3BDM - chains R and S of the 28 polymer chains in the assembly; structure by X-ray diffraction, 2.70 A resolution.

[Chain R]
Molecule: Proteasome component PUP2
Organism: Saccharomyces cerevisiae
Notes: EC 3.4.25.1
UniProt: P32379 (PSA5_YEAST); the construct lacks a stretch of the UniProt sequence and is renumbered around it, so the offset changes along the chain: 1-123 = UniProt 1-123; 125-144 = UniProt 131-150; 145-180 = UniProt 152-187; 184-202 = UniProt 191-209; 3 more segments
Amino-acid sequence (260 residues; row label = number of the first residue in the row; note: 7 numbers in that range are skipped by the numbering (no residue carries them; nothing is unmodelled there); a row labelled like 12A-12G holds insertion residues (12A, then the next letters in order)):
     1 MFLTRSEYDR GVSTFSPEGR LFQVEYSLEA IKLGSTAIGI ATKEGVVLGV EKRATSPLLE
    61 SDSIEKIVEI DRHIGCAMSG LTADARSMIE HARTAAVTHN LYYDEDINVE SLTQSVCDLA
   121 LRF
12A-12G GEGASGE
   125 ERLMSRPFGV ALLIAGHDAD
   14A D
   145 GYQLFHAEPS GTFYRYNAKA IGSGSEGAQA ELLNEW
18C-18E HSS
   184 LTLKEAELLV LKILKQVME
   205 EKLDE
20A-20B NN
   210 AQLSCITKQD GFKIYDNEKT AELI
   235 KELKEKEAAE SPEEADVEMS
Disordered / not traced: 1-8, 245-254

[Chain S]
Molecule: Proteasome component PRE5
Organism: Saccharomyces cerevisiae
Notes: EC 3.4.25.1
UniProt: P40302 (PSA1_YEAST); the construct has insertions or renumbered stretches relative to UniProt, so the offset changes along the chain: 3-60 = UniProt 1-58; 63-180 = UniProt 59-176; 183-204 = UniProt 183-204; 210-233 = UniProt 211-234
Amino-acid sequence (234 residues; row label = number of the first residue in the row; note: 7 numbers in that range are skipped by the numbering (no residue carries them; nothing is unmodelled there); a row labelled like 18A-18F holds insertion residues (18A, then the next letters in order)):
     3 MFRNNYDGDT VTFSPTGRLF QVEYALEAIK QGSVTVGLRS NTHAVLVALK RNADELSS
    63 YQKKIIKCDE HMGLSLAGLA PDARVLSNYL RQQCNYSSLV FNRKLAVERA GHLLCDKAQK
   123 NTQSYGGRPY GVGLLIIGYD KSGAHLLEFQ PSGNVTELYG TAIGARSQGA KTYLERTL
18A-18F DTFIKI
   183 DGNPDELIKA GVEAISQSLR DE
   206 SL
 2B-2E TVDN
   210 LSIAIVGKDT PFTIYDGEAV AKYI
Disordered / not traced: 3
Swiss-Prot annotation at these positions:
  - modified residue: Ser16 (Phosphoserine)
  - cross-link: Lys191 (Glycyl lysine isopeptide (Lys-Gly) (interchain with G-Cter in ubiquitin))

[Interface between chain R and chain S]
Contacting residue pairs (51):
  Gly12C(R) - Tyr127(S)
  Gly12C(R) - Gly128(S)
  Gly12C(R) - Gly129(S)
  Ala12D(R) - Gly128(S)  hydrogen bond (backbone-backbone)
  Ala12D(R) - Gly129(S)
  Ser12E(R) - Asn123(S)  hydrogen bond (backbone-side chain)
  Ser12E(R) - Gly129(S)
  Ser13(R) - Gly128(S)
  Ser13(R) - Arg130(S)
  Thr14(R) - Gly10(S)
  Thr14(R) - Gln23(S)
  Phe15(R) - Gln23(S)  hydrogen bond (backbone-side chain)
  Phe15(R) - Tyr26(S)
  Phe15(R) - Arg130(S)
  Phe15(R) - Pro131(S)
  Ser16(R) - Tyr26(S)
  Pro17(R) - Arg5(S)
  Pro17(R) - Tyr26(S)
  Pro17(R) - Glu29(S)
  Glu18(R) - Glu29(S)
  Glu18(R) - Gln33(S)  hydrogen bond (backbone-side chain)
  Gly19(R) - Tyr26(S)
  Gly19(R) - Ala30(S)
  Arg20(R) - Gln33(S)  hydrogen bond
  Leu21(R) - Arg130(S)
  Gln114(R) - Arg86(S)  hydrogen bond
  Asp118(R) - Arg86(S)  salt bridge
  Leu121(R) - Pro83(S)  hydrophobic
  Leu121(R) - Asp84(S)
  Leu121(R) - Arg130(S)
  Ser154(R) - Pro83(S)
  Gly155(R) - Pro83(S)
  Thr156(R) - Pro83(S)
  Phe157(R) - Gln64(S)
  Tyr158(R) - Ala55(S)
  Tyr158(R) - Ser60(S)
  Tyr158(R) - Gln64(S)
  Arg159(R) - Leu58(S)
  Arg159(R) - Ser59(S)
  Arg159(R) - Ser60(S)  hydrogen bond (backbone-backbone)
  Tyr160(R) - Ala55(S)
  Tyr160(R) - Asp56(S)
  Tyr160(R) - Leu58(S)
  Tyr160(R) - Ser59(S)
  Asn161(R) - Leu58(S)  hydrogen bond (backbone-backbone)
  Ala162(R) - Leu58(S)  hydrophobic
  Gln173(R) - Asp56(S)  hydrogen bond
  Gln173(R) - Leu58(S)
  Leu176(R) - Leu58(S)
  Leu177(R) - Asp56(S)
  Leu177(R) - Leu58(S)  hydrophobic
Interface residues without a listed pair, chain R (31 interface residues in all): Arg10, Gly11, Gly12F, Trp180
Interface residues without a listed pair, chain S (33 interface residues in all): Asp9, Ala27, Arg53, Asn54, Glu57, Lys65, Leu81, Ala82, Lys122, Ser126, Gly133

[Overview]
31 residues of chain R and 33 residues of chain S are in contact; the contacts include 9 hydrogen bonds and 1
salt bridge. Polar contacts include Asp118(R)-Arg86(S), Ser12E(R)-Asn123(S) and Phe15(R)-Gln23(S).
Chain R is Proteasome component PUP2 and chain S is Proteasome component PRE5, both from Saccharomyces
cerevisiae; the structure, yeast 20S proteasome:glidobactin A-complex, was determined by X-ray diffraction
(same publication as 2ZCY).
